PDB entry 2R34 | X-ray diffraction, 2.25 A resolution | chains C and D of the 4 polymer chains in the assembly

# Chain C
Name: Insulin
Organism: Homo sapiens
Notes: fragment: Insulin A chain
Reference sequence: P01308 (INS_HUMAN); residues 0-21 here correspond to UniProt positions 89-110 (UniProt number = residue number + 89)
Chain sequence (22 residues; each row starts with the number of its first residue; numbering starts at 0):
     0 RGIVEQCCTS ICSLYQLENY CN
Disulfide bonds: Cys6-Cys11

# Chain D
Name: Insulin
Organism: Homo sapiens
Notes: fragment: Insulin B chain
Reference sequence: P01308 (INS_HUMAN); residues 1-30 here correspond to UniProt positions 25-54 (UniProt number = residue number + 24)
Chain sequence (30 residues; row label = number of the first residue in the row):
     1 FVNQHLCGSH LVEALYLVCG ERGFFYTPKT
Disordered / not traced: 30

# Chain C / chain D interface
Residue-residue contacts (30):
  Ile2(C) with Leu11(D), hydrophobic; Leu15(D), hydrophobic
  Val3(C) with Pro28(D), hydrophobic
  Cys6(C) with His5(D); Leu6(D), hydrogen bond (backbone-backbone); Leu11(D), hydrophobic
  Cys7(C) with His5(D), hydrogen bond (backbone-side chain); Leu6(D); Cys7(D), disulfide
  Thr8(C) with His5(D), hydrogen bond (backbone-side chain)
  Ser9(C) with His5(D), hydrogen bond (backbone-side chain)
  Ile10(C) with Asn3(D); Gln4(D); His5(D)
  Leu13(C) with Phe1(D), hydrophobic; Val18(D), hydrophobic
  Leu16(C) with Leu11(D), hydrophobic; Leu15(D)
  Glu17(C) with Val18(D)
  Tyr19(C) with Leu15(D), hydrophobic; Phe24(D); Phe25(D), hydrogen bond (backbone-backbone)
  Cys20(C) with Cys19(D), disulfide; Arg22(D); Gly23(D); Phe25(D)
  Asn21(C) with Arg22(D); Gly23(D), hydrogen bond (backbone-backbone); Phe24(D); Phe25(D)
Other interface residues (no listed pair), chain C (14 interface residues in all): Asn18
Other interface residues (no listed pair), chain D (17 interface residues in all): Ala14, Tyr26
Inter-chain disulfides: Cys7(C)-Cys7(D), Cys20(C)-Cys19(D)

# In short
14 residues of chain C and 17 residues of chain D are in contact, with 2 disulfide bonds and 6 hydrogen bonds.
Polar pairs include Cys7(C)-His5(D), Thr8(C)-His5(D) and Ser9(C)-His5(D).
Chain C is Insulin and chain D is Insulin, both from Homo sapiens; the structure, Crystal structure of MN
human arg-insulin, was determined by X-ray diffraction, deposited together with 2R35 and 2R36.
